PDB entry 6WWU | electron microscopy, 2.70 A resolution | chains A and B of the 3 polymer chains in the assembly

[Chain A]
Name: Tubulin alpha-1B chain
Source organism: Sus scrofa
Reference sequence: Q2XVP4 (TBA1B_PIG); residues 1-451 here = UniProt positions 1-451
Amino-acid sequence (451 residues; each row starts with the number of its first residue):
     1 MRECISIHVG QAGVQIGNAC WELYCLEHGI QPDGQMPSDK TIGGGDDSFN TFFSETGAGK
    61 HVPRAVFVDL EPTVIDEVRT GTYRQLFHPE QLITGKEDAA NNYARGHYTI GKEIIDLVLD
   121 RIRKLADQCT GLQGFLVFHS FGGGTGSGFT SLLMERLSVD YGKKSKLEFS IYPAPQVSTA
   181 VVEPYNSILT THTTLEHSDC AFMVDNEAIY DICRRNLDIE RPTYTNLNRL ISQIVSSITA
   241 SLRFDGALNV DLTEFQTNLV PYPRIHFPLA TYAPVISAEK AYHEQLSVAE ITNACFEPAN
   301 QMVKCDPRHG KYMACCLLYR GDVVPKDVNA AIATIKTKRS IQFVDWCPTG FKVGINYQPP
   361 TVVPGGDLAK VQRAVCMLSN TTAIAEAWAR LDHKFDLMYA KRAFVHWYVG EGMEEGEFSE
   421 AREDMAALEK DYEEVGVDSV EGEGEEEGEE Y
Unresolved in the structure: 441-451
Curated features (UniProtKB/Swiss-Prot):
  - motif: M1 to C4 (MREC motif)
  - active site: E254
  - binding site (GTP): G10, Q11, A12, Q15, E71, A99, S140, G143, G144, T145, G146, T179, E183, N206, Y224, N228, L252
  - binding site (Mg(2+)): E71
  - site: Y451 (Involved in polymerization)
  - modified residue: K40 (N6,N6,N6-trimethyllysine), S48 (Phosphoserine), S232 (Phosphoserine), Y282 (3'-nitrotyrosine), R339 (Omega-N-methylarginine), S439 (Phosphoserine), E443 (5-glutamyl polyglutamate), E445 (5-glutamyl polyglutamate), Y451 (3'-nitrotyrosine)
  - cross-link (Glycyl lysine isopeptide (Lys-Gly)): K326 (interchain with G-Cter in ubiquitin), K370 (interchain with G-Cter in ubiquitin)
Residues lining bound ligands: GTP (guanosine-5'-triphosphate): G10, Q11, A12, Q15, I16, D98, A99, A100, N101, S140, G143, G144, T145, G146, I171, T179, E183, N206, Y224, N228, I231

[Chain B]
Name: Tubulin beta-2B chain
Source organism: Sus scrofa
Reference sequence: A0A287AGU7 (A0A287AGU7_PIG); residue numbers follow UniProt; this construct covers 1-445
Amino-acid sequence (445 residues; each row starts with the number of its first residue):
     1 MREIVHIQAG QCGNQIGAKF WEVISDEHGI DPTGSYHGDS DLQLERINVY YNEATGNKYV
    61 PRAILVDLEP GTMDSVRSGP FGQIFRPDNF VFGQSGAGNN WAKGHYTEGA ELVDSVLDVV
   121 RKESESCDCL QGFQLTHSLG GGTGSGMGTL LISKIREEYP DRIMNTFSVM PSPKVSDTVV
   181 EPYNATLSVH QLVENTDETY CIDNEALYDI CFRTLKLTTP TYGDLNHLVS ATMSGVTTCL
   241 RFPGQLNADL RKLAVNMVPF PRLHFFMPGF APLTSRGSQQ YRALTVPELT QQMFDSKNMM
   301 AACDPRHGRY LTVAAIFRGR MSMKEVDEQM LNVQNKNSSY FVEWIPNNVK TAVCDIPPRG
   361 LKMSATFIGN STAIQELFKR ISEQFTAMFR RKAFLHWYTG EGMDEMEFTE AESNMNDLVS
   421 EYQQYQDATA DEQGEFEEEE GEDEA
Unresolved in the structure: 432-445
Residues lining bound ligands:
  - GDP (guanosine-5'-diphosphate): G10, Q11, C12, Q15, G98, N99, S138, G140, G141, T143, G144, V169, D177, E181, N204, Y222, N226
  - GTP (guanosine-5'-triphosphate): Q245, L246, K252
  - taxol (TA1): E22, V23, D26, E27, L215, L217, D224, H227, L228, A231, S234, F270, P272, L273, T274, R276, Q279, P358, R359, G360, L361

[Chain A / chain B interface]
Residue-residue contacts (70):
  Q11(A) - G244(B)  hydrogen bond (side chain-backbone)
  Q11(A) - Q245(B)  hydrogen bond (side chain-backbone)
  Q11(A) - L246(B)
  Q11(A) - N247(B)  hydrogen bond (side chain-backbone)
  Q15(A) - G244(B)
  Q15(A) - Q245(B)
  E71(A) - R2(B)
  E71(A) - N247(B)
  P72(A) - R2(B)
  P72(A) - R46(B)
  T73(A) - R2(B)
  T73(A) - N247(B)  hydrogen bond
  D76(A) - R46(B)  salt bridge
  E77(A) - L42(B)
  E77(A) - P243(B)
  K96(A) - R2(B)
  K96(A) - C129(B)
  E97(A) - C129(B)  hydrogen bond
  E97(A) - Q131(B)
  D98(A) - D249(B)
  A100(A) - R251(B)
  A100(A) - K252(B)
  A100(A) - V255(B)
  N101(A) - K252(B)
  N101(A) - V255(B)
  N101(A) - N256(B)
  N101(A) - K350(B)
  R105(A) - R251(B)
  Q176(A) - L331(B)
  Q176(A) - N335(B)
  V177(A) - D327(B)
  V177(A) - L331(B)  hydrophobic
  S178(A) - N347(B)
  T179(A) - L246(B)
  T179(A) - M323(B)
  T179(A) - K350(B)
  T179(A) - T351(B)
  A180(A) - N256(B)
  A180(A) - N347(B)  hydrogen bond (backbone-side chain)
  V181(A) - N256(B)  hydrogen bond (backbone-side chain)
  V181(A) - N347(B)
  Y210(A) - M323(B)
  Y210(A) - K324(B)
  Y210(A) - D327(B)  hydrogen bond
  R221(A) - S322(B)
  P222(A) - S322(B)
  P222(A) - M323(B)
  P222(A) - K324(B)
  T223(A) - Q245(B)  hydrogen bond
  Y224(A) - M323(B)
  K394(A) - P346(B)
  M398(A) - W344(B)
  M398(A) - P346(B)
  K401(A) - F260(B)
  K401(A) - W344(B)
  R402(A) - F260(B)
  A403(A) - P259(B)
  F404(A) - V255(B)
  F404(A) - N256(B)
  F404(A) - V258(B)
  F404(A) - P259(B)  hydrogen bond (backbone-backbone)
  F404(A) - I345(B)  hydrophobic
  H406(A) - V258(B)
  H406(A) - P259(B)  hydrogen bond (side chain-backbone)
  H406(A) - F260(B)
  H406(A) - P261(B)
  W407(A) - D197(B)
  W407(A) - A254(B)
  W407(A) - V255(B)  hydrophobic
  W407(A) - V258(B)  hydrogen bond (side chain-backbone)
Interface residues without a listed pair, chain A (36 interface residues in all): T80, V182, E220, L397
Interface residues without a listed pair, chain B (41 interface residues in all): M1, E45, D128, T312, M321, E325, E343, V349

[In short]
36 residues of chain A and 41 residues of chain B are in contact, with 12 hydrogen bonds and 1 salt bridge.
Among the polar pairs are D76(A)-R46(B), Q11(A)-G244(B) and Q11(A)-Q245(B). GTP is bound between chain A and
chain B.
Chain A is Tubulin alpha-1B chain and chain B is Tubulin beta-2B chain, both from Sus scrofa; the structure,
KIF14[391-735] - ADP-AlFx in complex with a microtubule, was determined by electron microscopy, deposited
together with 6WWE, 6WWF, 6WWG, 6WWH, 6WWI, 6WWJ and 13 further entries.
